5WCB - chains C and D of the 6 polymer chains in the assembly; structure by electron microscopy, 6.00 A resolution (low resolution: residue-level contacts below are approximate; hydrogen-bond / salt-bridge calls are withheld).

# Chain C (and D)
Name: Meiotic spindle formation protein mei-1
From: Caenorhabditis elegans
Notes: EC 3.6.4.3; chain D of this document is another copy of the same molecule, construct and numbering; everything in this record applies to it too
UniProt: P34808 (KTNA1_CAEEL); residue numbers follow UniProt; this construct covers 1-472
Amino-acid sequence (472 residues; each row starts with the number of its first residue):
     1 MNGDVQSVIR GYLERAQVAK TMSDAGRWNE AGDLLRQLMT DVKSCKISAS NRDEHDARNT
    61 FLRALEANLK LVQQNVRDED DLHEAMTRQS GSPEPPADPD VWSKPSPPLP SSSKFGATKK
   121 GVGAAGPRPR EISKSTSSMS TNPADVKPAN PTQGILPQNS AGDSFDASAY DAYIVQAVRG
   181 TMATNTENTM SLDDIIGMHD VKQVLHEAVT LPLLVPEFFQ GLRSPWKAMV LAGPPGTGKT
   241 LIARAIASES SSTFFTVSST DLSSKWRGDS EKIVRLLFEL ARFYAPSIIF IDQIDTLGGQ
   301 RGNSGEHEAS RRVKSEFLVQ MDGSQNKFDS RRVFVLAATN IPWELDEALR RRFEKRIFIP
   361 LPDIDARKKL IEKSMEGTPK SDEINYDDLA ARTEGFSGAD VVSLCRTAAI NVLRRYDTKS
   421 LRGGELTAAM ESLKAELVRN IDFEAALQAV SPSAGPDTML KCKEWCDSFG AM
Not modelled in the structure: 1-172, 185-189, 297-306, 323-330
Construct notes: engineered mutation Q293 (Glu in P34808)
Ligand contacts: ATP (adenosine-5'-triphosphate): D194, I195, I196, P235, G236, T237, G238, K239, T240, L241, I242, D292, L370, G398, A399, V402
UniProt features mapped onto this chain:
  - binding site (ATP): G233 to T240, R351, R352
  - modified residue: S92 (Phosphoserine)
  - mutagenesis: R36 (R36C: In ct46ct99; loss of function. Does not affect mei-1 degradation. Prevents mei-1 degradation during the transition from meiosis to mitosis; when associated with A-92), E66 (E66K: In ct46sb18; gain of function), S92 (S92A: Abolishes phosphorylation by mbk-2. Abolishes interaction with mel-26. Prevents mei-1 degradation during the transition from meiosis to mitosis; when associated with C-36 ...), P99 (P99L: In ct46; gain of function. Embryonic lethal. Abolishes interaction with mel-26 and probably mel-26-mediated degradation ...), G126 (G126S: In ct46sb9 and ct46sb17; gain of function), R128 (R128C: In ct46sb22; gain of function), I195 (I195K: In ct46sb3; dominant negative), P225 (P225L: In b284; dominant negative), L231 (L231P: In ct81; dominant negative), P235 (P235L: In ct93; dominant negative; P235S: In ct46ct103; dominant negative. Formation of an abnormally large polar body during oocyte meiosis II ...), E308 (E308D: In ct46ct101; null. Formation of an abnormally large polar body during oocyte meiosis II. Myosin thick filaments are disorganized in body wall muscles in an unc-29 (e1072) mutant background), D322 (D322R: Severe loss of ATPase activity and complete loss of microtubule severing activity), 6 further mutagenesis entries in UniProt

# How chain C and chain D interact
Residue-residue contacts (43; chain C residue first):
  R244(C) with D322(D)
  L262(C) with D269(D)
  S263(C) with W266(D); R267(D); G268(D); D269(D)
  S264(C) with W266(D); R267(D)
  K265(C) with W266(D)
  T296(C) with R312(D)
  S310(C) with R312(D)
  E376(C) with L222(D)
  S403(C) with W226(D); E354(D)
  R406(C) with S224(D); P225(D); W226(D)
  A409(C) with R223(D)
  I410(C) with E207(D)
  L413(C) with E207(D)
  R414(C) with D200(D); Q203(D); V204(D); E207(D)
  T418(C) with Q203(D); E207(D)
  L421(C) with H206(D)
  L433(C) with V215(D); F218(D); F219(D)
  K434(C) with F218(D)
  A449(C) with A471(D); M472(D)
  V450(C) with A471(D)
  S451(C) with D467(D); S468(D); F469(D); G470(D); A471(D)
  P452(C) with R350(D)
  S453(C) with R350(D); R351(D); F469(D)
Also at the interface, not in a pair above, chain C (30 interface residues in all): T260, S374, G377, V412, M430, V438, A454
Also at the interface, not in a pair above, chain D (32 interface residues in all): L211, K265, E316, W465

# Summary
30 residues of chain C face 32 of chain D across their interface. Chain C binds ATP. From UniProt: 10
ATP-binding residues and 18 mutagenesis sites on chain C.
Both chains are Meiotic spindle formation protein mei-1 (Caenorhabditis elegans). Entry 5WCB (Katanin hexamer
in the ring conformation) was determined by electron microscopy, deposited together with 5WC0 and 5WC1.
